3CMA - chains L and 0 of the 33 polymer chains in the assembly; structure by X-ray diffraction, 2.80 A resolution.

[Chain L]
Name: 50S ribosomal protein L15P
Organism: Haloarcula marismortui
Reference sequence: P12737 (RL15_HALMA); residues 0-164 here correspond to UniProt positions 1-165 (UniProt number = residue number + 1)
Chain sequence (165 residues; numbered 0 to 164; the number before each row is that of its first residue; numbering starts at 0):
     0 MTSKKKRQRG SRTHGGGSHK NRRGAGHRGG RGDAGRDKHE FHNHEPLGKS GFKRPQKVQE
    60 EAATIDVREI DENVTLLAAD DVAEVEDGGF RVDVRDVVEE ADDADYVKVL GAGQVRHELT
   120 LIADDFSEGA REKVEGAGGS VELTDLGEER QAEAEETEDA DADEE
Disordered / not traced: 0, 84-88, 151-164

[Chain 0]
Molecule: 23S ribosomal RNA
Organism: Haloarcula marismortui
Sequence (2923 nucleotides; numbered 1 to 2923; the number before each row is that of its first residue):
     1 GUUGGCUACU AUGCCAGCUG GUGGAUUGCU CGGCUCAGGC GCUGAUGAAG GACGUGCCAA
    61 GCUGCGAUAA GCUGUGGGGA GCCGCACGGA GGCGAAGAAC CACAGAUUUC CGAAUGAGAA
   121 UCUCUCUAAC AAUUGCUUCG CGCAAUGAGG AACCCCGAGA ACUGAAACAU CUCAGUAUCG
   181 GGAGGAACAG AAAACGCAAC GUGAUGUCGU UAGUAACCGC GAGUGAACGC GAUACAGCCC
   241 AAACCGAAGC CCUCACGGGC AAUGUGGUGU CAGGGCUACC UCUCAUCAGC CGACCGUCUU
   301 CACGAAGUCU CUUGGAAUAG AGCGUGAUAC AGGGUGACAA CCCCGUACUG AAGACCAGUA
   361 CGCUGUGCGG UAGUGCCAGA GUAGCGGGGG UUGGAUAUCC CUCGCGAAUA ACGCAGGCAU
   421 CGACUGCGAA GGCUAAACAC AACCUGAGAC CGAUAGUGAA CAAGUAGUGU GAACGAACGC
   481 UGCAAAGUAC CCUCAGAAGG GAGGCGAAAU AGAGCAUGAA AUCAGUUGGC GAUCGAGCGA
   541 CAGGGCAUAC AAGGUCCCUU GACGAAUGAC CGAGACGCGA GUCUCCAGUA AGACUCACGG
   601 GAAGCCGAUG UUCUGUCGUA CGUUUUGAAA AACGAGCCAG GGAGUGUGUC UGUAUGGCAA
   661 GUCUAACCGG AGUAUCCGGG GAGGCACAGG GAAACCGACA UGGCCGCAGG GCUUUGCCCG
   721 AGGGCCGCCG UCUUCAAGGG CGGGGAGCCA UGUGGACACG ACCCGAAUCC GGACGAUCUA
   781 CGCAUGGACA AGAUGAAGCG UGCCGAAAGG CACGUGGAAG UCUGUUAGAG UUGGUGUCCU
   841 ACAAUACCCU CUCGUGAUCU AUGUGUAGGG GUGAAAGGCC CAUCGAGUCC GGCAACAGCU
   901 GGUUCCAAUC GAAACAUGUC GAAGCAUGAC CUCCGCCGAG GUAGUCUGUG AGGUAGAGCG
   961 ACCGAUUGGU GUGUCCGCCU CCGAGAGGAG UCGGCACACC UGUCAAACUC CAAACUUACA
  1021 GACGCUGUUU GACGCGGGGA UUCCGGUGCG CGGGGUAAGC CUGUGUACCA GGAGGGGAAC
  1081 AACCCAGAGA UAGGUUAAGG UCCCCAAGUG UGGAUUAAGU GUAAUCCUCU GAAGGUGGUC
  1141 UCGAGCCCUA GACAGCCGGG AGGUGAGCUU AGAAGCAGCU ACCCUCUAAG AAAAGCGUAA
  1201 CAGCUUACCG GCCGAGGUUU GAGGCGCCCA AAAUGAUCGG GACUCAAAUC CACCACCGAG
  1261 ACCUGUCCGU ACCACUCAUA CUGGUAAUCG AGUAGAUUGG CGCUCUAAUU GGAUGGAAGC
  1321 AGGGGCGAGA GCUCCUGUGG ACCGAUUAGU GACGAAAAUC CUGGCCAUAG UAGCAGCGAU
  1381 AGUCGGGUGA GAACCCCGAC GGCCUAAUGG AUAAGGGUUC CUCAGCACUG CUGAUCAGCU
  1441 GAGGGUUAGC CGGUCCUAAG UCUCACCGCA ACUCGACUGA GACGAAAUGG GAAACAGGUU
  1501 AAUAUUCCUG UGCCAUCAUG CAGUGAAAGU UGACGCCCUG GGGUCGAUCA CGCCGGGCAU
  1561 UCGCCCGGUC GAACCGUCCA ACUCCGUGGA AGCCGUAAUG GCAGGAAGCG GACGAACGGC
  1621 GGCAUAGGGA AACGUGAUUC AACCUGGGGC CCAUGAAAAG ACGAGCAUGA UGUCCGUACC
  1681 GAGAACCGAC ACAGGUGUCC AUGGCGGCGA AAGCCAAGGC CUGUCGGGAG CAACCAACGU
  1741 UAGGGAAUUC GGCAAGUUAG UCCCGUACCU UCGGAAGAAG GGAUGCCUGC UCCGGAACGG
  1801 AGCAGGUCGC AGUGACUCGG AAGCUCGGAC UGUCUAGUAA CAACAUAGGU GACCGCAAAU
  1861 CCGCAAGGAC UCGUACGGUC ACUGAAUCCU GCCCAGUGCA GGUAUCUGAA CACCUCGUAC
  1921 AAGAGGACGA AGGACCUGUC AACGGCGGGG GUAACUAUGA CCCUCUUAAG GUAGCGUAGU
  1981 ACCUUGCCGC AUCAGUAGCG GCUUGCAUGA AUGGAUUAAC CAGAGCUUCA CUGUCCCAAC
  2041 GUUGGGCCCG GUGAACUGUA CAUUCCAGUG CGGAGUCUGG AGACACCCAG GGGGAAGCGA
  2101 AGACCCUAUG GAGCUUUACU GCAGGCUGUC GCUGAGACGU GGUCGCCGAU GUGCAGCAUA
  2161 GGUAGGAGUC GUUACAGAGG UACCCGCGCU AGCGGGCCAC CCAGACAACA GUGAAAUACU
  2221 ACCCGUCGGU GACUGCGACU CUCACUCCGG GAGGAGGACA CCGAUAGCCG GGCAGUUUGA
  2281 CUGGGGCGGU ACGCGCUCGA AAAGAUAUCG AGCGCGCCCU AUGGUCAUCU CAGCCGGGAC
  2341 AGAGACCCGG CGAAGAGUGC AAGAGCAAAA GAUGACUUGA CAGUGUUCUU CCCAACGAGG
  2401 AACGCUGACG CGAAAGCGUG GUCUAGCGAA CCAAUUAGCC UGCUUGAUGC GGGCAAUUGA
  2461 UGACAGAAAA GCUACCCUAG GGAUAACAGA GUCGUCACUC GCAAGAGCAC AUAUCGACCG
  2521 AGUGGCUUGC UACCUCGAUG UCGGUUCCCU CCAUCCUGCC CGUGCAGAAG CGGGCAAGGG
  2581 UGAGGUUGUU CGCCUAUUAA AGGAGGUCGU GAGCUGGGUU UAGACCGUCG UGAGACAGGU
  2641 CGGCUGCUAU CUACUGGGUG UGUAAUGGUG UCUGACAAGA ACGACCGUAU AGUACGAGAG
  2701 GAACUACGGU UGGUGGCCAC UGGUGUACCG GUUGUUCGAG AGAGCACGUG CCGGGUAGCC
  2761 ACGCCACACG GGGUAAGAGC UGAACGCAUC UAAGCUCGAA ACCCACUUGG AAAAGAGACA
  2821 CCGCCGAGGU CCCGCGUACA AGACGCGGUC GAUAGACUCG GGGUGUGCGC GUCGAGGUAA
  2881 CGAGACGUUA AGCCCACGAG CACUAACAGA CCAAAGCCAU CAU
Disordered / not traced: 1-9, 126-127, 715, 971-998, 1560, 1952-1963, 2137-2236, 2339-2343, 2665-2666, 2915-2923
Modified / non-standard residues: 1MA (6-hydro-1-methyladenosine-5'-monophosphate) at position 628, OMU (o2'-methyluridine 5'-monophosphate) at position 2587, OMG (o2'-methylguanosine-5'-monophosphate) at position 2588, UR3 (3-methyluridine-5'-monophoshate) at position 2619, PSU (pseudouridine-5'-monophosphate) at position 2621
Ion coordination: Mg2+ site 1 near G28 (its only coordinating residue here); Na+ site 1 near C40 (its only coordinating residue here); Na+ site 2: G56, A59, G61; Sr2+ site 1 near C85 (its only coordinating residue here); Na+ site 3 near U108 (its only coordinating residue here); Na+ site 4 near C141 (its only coordinating residue here); Na+ site 5 near U146 (its only coordinating residue here); Mg2+ site 2: C162, U2276; Mg2+ site 3: A165, A167, C168; Na+ site 6: A165, A166; Mg2+ site 4 near A166 (its only coordinating residue here); Na+ site 7: C168, G2110; 37 more Na+ sites not listed; 16 more Mg2+ sites not listed; 23 more Sr2+ sites not listed
Small-molecule neighbours: 6-aminohexanoic acid / phenylalanine: G2102, A2103, C2104, A2486, G2540, U2620, PSU_2621
From the paper describing this entry:
  - binding site for the 3-nt RNA strand: C2104, G2284, G2285, A2486, A2637
  - binding site for the 3-nt RNA strand: U2541, OMG_2588, U2589, U2590, G2618, U2620
  - conformationally variable residues (loop rearrangement): G2618 to U2620, A2637
  - binding site for phenylalanine: A2486
  - contacts within the chain: U2541-G2618

[How chain L and chain 0 interact]
Residue-residue contacts (170):
  Thr1(L) with G1299(0), phosphate contact; G1300(0), hydrogen bond to the base
  Lys3(L) with G754(0), phosphate contact; G755(0), salt bridge to the phosphate; G1039(0), sugar contact; A1296(0), salt bridge to the phosphate; U1297(0), salt bridge to the phosphate
  Lys4(L) with G644(0), sugar contact; U645(0), salt bridge to the phosphate; G754(0), salt bridge to the phosphate
  Lys5(L) with C905(0), hydrogen bond to the base; G1302(0), hydrogen bond to the base; C1353(0), hydrogen bond to the base; G1354(0), hydrogen bond to the base
  Arg6(L) with C905(0), base contact; C906(0), base contact; A907(0), base contact; U1298(0), hydrogen bond to the base; G1299(0), hydrogen bond to the base
  Gln7(L) with U904(0), phosphate contact
  Arg8(L) with G644(0), salt bridge to the phosphate; U904(0), hydrogen bond to the base; C905(0), base contact; G1354(0), salt bridge to the phosphate
  Gly9(L) with U904(0), hydrogen bond to the phosphate
  Ser10(L) with U904(0), hydrogen bond to the phosphate
  Arg11(L) with U623(0), hydrogen bond to the phosphate; U624(0), salt bridge to the phosphate; G902(0), salt bridge to the phosphate; U903(0), salt bridge to the phosphate; U904(0), hydrogen bond to the phosphate
  Thr12(L) with U903(0), base contact; G1295(0), hydrogen bond to the phosphate
  His13(L) with G644(0), hydrogen bond to the base
  Gly14(L) with U1041(0), sugar contact; G1295(0), hydrogen bond to the phosphate
  Gly15(L) with U1041(0), sugar contact; G1295(0), hydrogen bond to the phosphate
  Gly16(L) with U1041(0), phosphate contact; A1294(0), phosphate contact; G1295(0), hydrogen bond to the phosphate
  Ser17(L) with U1042(0), phosphate contact
  His18(L) with U624(0), salt bridge to the phosphate; G901(0), salt bridge to the phosphate; G902(0), salt bridge to the phosphate; U903(0), base contact
  Lys19(L) with U624(0), hydrogen bond to the phosphate; U625(0), salt bridge to the phosphate; U900(0), salt bridge to the phosphate; G901(0), phosphate contact
  Asn20(L) with U1042(0), hydrogen bond to the phosphate
  Arg21(L) with G644(0), hydrogen bond to the base; C762(0), hydrogen bond to the base
  Arg22(L) with G898(0), phosphate contact; C899(0), salt bridge to the phosphate; U900(0), salt bridge to the phosphate
  Gly23(L) with A897(0), phosphate contact; G898(0), hydrogen bond to the phosphate
  Ala24(L) with A897(0), hydrogen bond to the phosphate; G898(0), hydrogen bond to the phosphate
  Gly25(L) with A166(0), base contact; G898(0), hydrogen bond to the phosphate; G924(0), hydrogen bond to the sugar; C925(0), phosphate contact
  His26(L) with G898(0), phosphate contact; C925(0), salt bridge to the phosphate
  Arg27(L) with C757(0), phosphate contact; A758(0), salt bridge to the phosphate
  Gly28(L) with A166(0), base contact; C925(0), sugar contact
  Gly29(L) with A165(0), phosphate contact; A166(0), hydrogen bond to the base
  Arg30(L) with G164(0), sugar contact; A165(0), hydrogen bond to the phosphate; A758(0), phosphate contact; C759(0), salt bridge to the phosphate; A761(0), salt bridge to the phosphate; C896(0), phosphate contact; A897(0), salt bridge to the phosphate
  Gly31(L) with G223(0), phosphate contact; C757(0), hydrogen bond to the phosphate; A758(0), hydrogen bond to the phosphate
  Asp32(L) with A222(0), hydrogen bond to the phosphate; G223(0), hydrogen bond to the phosphate
  Ala33(L) with A165(0), phosphate contact; A166(0), sugar contact
  Gly34(L) with A166(0), hydrogen bond to the phosphate
  Arg35(L) with G221(0), hydrogen bond to the phosphate; A222(0), salt bridge to the phosphate
  Lys37(L) with U919(0), hydrogen bond to the phosphate; C920(0), salt bridge to the phosphate; G2466(0), salt bridge to the phosphate; A2467(0), salt bridge to the phosphate
  His38(L) with A166(0), base contact; G918(0), hydrogen bond to the base; U919(0), sugar contact; G924(0), base contact; C925(0), base contact; A926(0), sugar contact
  Glu39(L) with C925(0), hydrogen bond to the sugar; A926(0), sugar contact
  Phe40(L) with G918(0), sugar contact; C2396(0), sugar contact; A2465(0), base contact
  His41(L) with A926(0), hydrogen bond to the base; U927(0), sugar contact
  Leu46(L) with G221(0), phosphate contact; A2430(0), sugar contact
  Gly47(L) with G221(0), hydrogen bond to the phosphate; A2430(0), hydrogen bond to the sugar; C2431(0), phosphate contact
  Lys48(L) with C220(0), sugar contact; C2431(0), hydrogen bond to the phosphate; C2432(0), salt bridge to the phosphate
  Ser49(L) with C2454(0), phosphate contact
  Gly50(L) with A692(0), sugar contact; G2453(0), hydrogen bond to the phosphate; C2454(0), hydrogen bond to the phosphate
  Phe51(L) with A692(0), hydrogen bond to the sugar; A693(0), sugar contact; U2441(0), sugar contact; G2452(0), base contact; G2453(0), sugar contact
  Lys52(L) with A215(0), salt bridge to the phosphate; A216(0), salt bridge to the phosphate
  Arg53(L) with A693(0), phosphate contact; A694(0), salt bridge to the phosphate; U2441(0), hydrogen bond to the phosphate; G2442(0), salt bridge to the phosphate
  Pro54(L) with G2442(0), sugar contact; C2443(0), base contact
  Gln55(L) with U214(0), sugar contact; A215(0), sugar contact
  Lys56(L) with G196(0), hydrogen bond to the sugar; C197(0), phosphate contact; G416(0), phosphate contact; G417(0), salt bridge to the phosphate; C2443(0), hydrogen bond to the phosphate; U2444(0), salt bridge to the phosphate
  Val57(L) with G2442(0), phosphate contact; C2443(0), sugar contact
  Thr63(L) with G697(0), base contact
  Asp65(L) with A688(0), hydrogen bond to the base
  Arg67(L) with A688(0), salt bridge to the phosphate; G745(0), base contact
  Asp70(L) with A700(0), hydrogen bond to the base
  Glu71(L) with A700(0), base contact; G745(0), hydrogen bond to the base
  Glu99(L) with C687(0), base contact
  Lys107(L) with G697(0), salt bridge to the phosphate
  Leu109(L) with A688(0), base contact; G697(0), base contact; A698(0), phosphate contact
  Gly110(L) with A698(0), hydrogen bond to the phosphate; C699(0), phosphate contact
  Ala111(L) with A688(0), base contact; A698(0), sugar contact; C699(0), phosphate contact
  Gly112(L) with C699(0), hydrogen bond to the phosphate; A700(0), phosphate contact
  Gln113(L) with A700(0), hydrogen bond to the base; U701(0), hydrogen bond to the phosphate
  Val114(L) with A700(0), base contact
  Arg115(L) with A700(0), base contact; U701(0), salt bridge to the phosphate
  Ser126(L) with G697(0), phosphate contact; A698(0), hydrogen bond to the phosphate
  Glu127(L) with G697(0), hydrogen bond to the phosphate
  Gly128(L) with A698(0), phosphate contact
  Lys132(L) with C699(0), salt bridge to the phosphate
Interface residues without a listed pair, chain L (75 interface residues in all): Ser2, Asp36, Asn42, Glu59, Phe125, Arg149
Interface residues without a listed pair, chain 0 (90 interface residues in all): A686, C695, C696, U753, C1301, C2440, A2483

[Overview]
Chain L and chain 0 form an interface of 75 and 90 residues respectively; the contacts include 56 hydrogen
bonds and 37 salt bridges. Polar contacts include Thr1(L)-G1300(0), Lys5(L)-C905(0) and Lys5(L)-G1302(0). The
paper reports a binding site for the 3-nt RNA strand at C2104(0), G2284(0) and G2285(0) among others; a
binding site for phenylalanine at A2486(0).
Here chain L is 50S ribosomal protein L15P and chain 0 is 23S ribosomal RNA, both from Haloarcula marismortui.
Entry 3CMA (The structure of CCA and CCA-Phe-Cap-Bio bound to the large ribosomal subunit of Haloarcula
marismortui) was determined by X-ray diffraction together with 3CME from the same study.
